8JUU - chains B and G of the 16 polymer chains in the assembly; structure by electron microscopy, 3.80 A resolution.

# Chain B
Name: LDL receptor related protein 2
Organism: Rattus norvegicus
Reference sequence: A0A0G2K9W7 (A0A0G2K9W7_RAT); numbering as in UniProt (aligned over 1-4660)
Sequence (4660 residues; row label = number of the first residue in the row):
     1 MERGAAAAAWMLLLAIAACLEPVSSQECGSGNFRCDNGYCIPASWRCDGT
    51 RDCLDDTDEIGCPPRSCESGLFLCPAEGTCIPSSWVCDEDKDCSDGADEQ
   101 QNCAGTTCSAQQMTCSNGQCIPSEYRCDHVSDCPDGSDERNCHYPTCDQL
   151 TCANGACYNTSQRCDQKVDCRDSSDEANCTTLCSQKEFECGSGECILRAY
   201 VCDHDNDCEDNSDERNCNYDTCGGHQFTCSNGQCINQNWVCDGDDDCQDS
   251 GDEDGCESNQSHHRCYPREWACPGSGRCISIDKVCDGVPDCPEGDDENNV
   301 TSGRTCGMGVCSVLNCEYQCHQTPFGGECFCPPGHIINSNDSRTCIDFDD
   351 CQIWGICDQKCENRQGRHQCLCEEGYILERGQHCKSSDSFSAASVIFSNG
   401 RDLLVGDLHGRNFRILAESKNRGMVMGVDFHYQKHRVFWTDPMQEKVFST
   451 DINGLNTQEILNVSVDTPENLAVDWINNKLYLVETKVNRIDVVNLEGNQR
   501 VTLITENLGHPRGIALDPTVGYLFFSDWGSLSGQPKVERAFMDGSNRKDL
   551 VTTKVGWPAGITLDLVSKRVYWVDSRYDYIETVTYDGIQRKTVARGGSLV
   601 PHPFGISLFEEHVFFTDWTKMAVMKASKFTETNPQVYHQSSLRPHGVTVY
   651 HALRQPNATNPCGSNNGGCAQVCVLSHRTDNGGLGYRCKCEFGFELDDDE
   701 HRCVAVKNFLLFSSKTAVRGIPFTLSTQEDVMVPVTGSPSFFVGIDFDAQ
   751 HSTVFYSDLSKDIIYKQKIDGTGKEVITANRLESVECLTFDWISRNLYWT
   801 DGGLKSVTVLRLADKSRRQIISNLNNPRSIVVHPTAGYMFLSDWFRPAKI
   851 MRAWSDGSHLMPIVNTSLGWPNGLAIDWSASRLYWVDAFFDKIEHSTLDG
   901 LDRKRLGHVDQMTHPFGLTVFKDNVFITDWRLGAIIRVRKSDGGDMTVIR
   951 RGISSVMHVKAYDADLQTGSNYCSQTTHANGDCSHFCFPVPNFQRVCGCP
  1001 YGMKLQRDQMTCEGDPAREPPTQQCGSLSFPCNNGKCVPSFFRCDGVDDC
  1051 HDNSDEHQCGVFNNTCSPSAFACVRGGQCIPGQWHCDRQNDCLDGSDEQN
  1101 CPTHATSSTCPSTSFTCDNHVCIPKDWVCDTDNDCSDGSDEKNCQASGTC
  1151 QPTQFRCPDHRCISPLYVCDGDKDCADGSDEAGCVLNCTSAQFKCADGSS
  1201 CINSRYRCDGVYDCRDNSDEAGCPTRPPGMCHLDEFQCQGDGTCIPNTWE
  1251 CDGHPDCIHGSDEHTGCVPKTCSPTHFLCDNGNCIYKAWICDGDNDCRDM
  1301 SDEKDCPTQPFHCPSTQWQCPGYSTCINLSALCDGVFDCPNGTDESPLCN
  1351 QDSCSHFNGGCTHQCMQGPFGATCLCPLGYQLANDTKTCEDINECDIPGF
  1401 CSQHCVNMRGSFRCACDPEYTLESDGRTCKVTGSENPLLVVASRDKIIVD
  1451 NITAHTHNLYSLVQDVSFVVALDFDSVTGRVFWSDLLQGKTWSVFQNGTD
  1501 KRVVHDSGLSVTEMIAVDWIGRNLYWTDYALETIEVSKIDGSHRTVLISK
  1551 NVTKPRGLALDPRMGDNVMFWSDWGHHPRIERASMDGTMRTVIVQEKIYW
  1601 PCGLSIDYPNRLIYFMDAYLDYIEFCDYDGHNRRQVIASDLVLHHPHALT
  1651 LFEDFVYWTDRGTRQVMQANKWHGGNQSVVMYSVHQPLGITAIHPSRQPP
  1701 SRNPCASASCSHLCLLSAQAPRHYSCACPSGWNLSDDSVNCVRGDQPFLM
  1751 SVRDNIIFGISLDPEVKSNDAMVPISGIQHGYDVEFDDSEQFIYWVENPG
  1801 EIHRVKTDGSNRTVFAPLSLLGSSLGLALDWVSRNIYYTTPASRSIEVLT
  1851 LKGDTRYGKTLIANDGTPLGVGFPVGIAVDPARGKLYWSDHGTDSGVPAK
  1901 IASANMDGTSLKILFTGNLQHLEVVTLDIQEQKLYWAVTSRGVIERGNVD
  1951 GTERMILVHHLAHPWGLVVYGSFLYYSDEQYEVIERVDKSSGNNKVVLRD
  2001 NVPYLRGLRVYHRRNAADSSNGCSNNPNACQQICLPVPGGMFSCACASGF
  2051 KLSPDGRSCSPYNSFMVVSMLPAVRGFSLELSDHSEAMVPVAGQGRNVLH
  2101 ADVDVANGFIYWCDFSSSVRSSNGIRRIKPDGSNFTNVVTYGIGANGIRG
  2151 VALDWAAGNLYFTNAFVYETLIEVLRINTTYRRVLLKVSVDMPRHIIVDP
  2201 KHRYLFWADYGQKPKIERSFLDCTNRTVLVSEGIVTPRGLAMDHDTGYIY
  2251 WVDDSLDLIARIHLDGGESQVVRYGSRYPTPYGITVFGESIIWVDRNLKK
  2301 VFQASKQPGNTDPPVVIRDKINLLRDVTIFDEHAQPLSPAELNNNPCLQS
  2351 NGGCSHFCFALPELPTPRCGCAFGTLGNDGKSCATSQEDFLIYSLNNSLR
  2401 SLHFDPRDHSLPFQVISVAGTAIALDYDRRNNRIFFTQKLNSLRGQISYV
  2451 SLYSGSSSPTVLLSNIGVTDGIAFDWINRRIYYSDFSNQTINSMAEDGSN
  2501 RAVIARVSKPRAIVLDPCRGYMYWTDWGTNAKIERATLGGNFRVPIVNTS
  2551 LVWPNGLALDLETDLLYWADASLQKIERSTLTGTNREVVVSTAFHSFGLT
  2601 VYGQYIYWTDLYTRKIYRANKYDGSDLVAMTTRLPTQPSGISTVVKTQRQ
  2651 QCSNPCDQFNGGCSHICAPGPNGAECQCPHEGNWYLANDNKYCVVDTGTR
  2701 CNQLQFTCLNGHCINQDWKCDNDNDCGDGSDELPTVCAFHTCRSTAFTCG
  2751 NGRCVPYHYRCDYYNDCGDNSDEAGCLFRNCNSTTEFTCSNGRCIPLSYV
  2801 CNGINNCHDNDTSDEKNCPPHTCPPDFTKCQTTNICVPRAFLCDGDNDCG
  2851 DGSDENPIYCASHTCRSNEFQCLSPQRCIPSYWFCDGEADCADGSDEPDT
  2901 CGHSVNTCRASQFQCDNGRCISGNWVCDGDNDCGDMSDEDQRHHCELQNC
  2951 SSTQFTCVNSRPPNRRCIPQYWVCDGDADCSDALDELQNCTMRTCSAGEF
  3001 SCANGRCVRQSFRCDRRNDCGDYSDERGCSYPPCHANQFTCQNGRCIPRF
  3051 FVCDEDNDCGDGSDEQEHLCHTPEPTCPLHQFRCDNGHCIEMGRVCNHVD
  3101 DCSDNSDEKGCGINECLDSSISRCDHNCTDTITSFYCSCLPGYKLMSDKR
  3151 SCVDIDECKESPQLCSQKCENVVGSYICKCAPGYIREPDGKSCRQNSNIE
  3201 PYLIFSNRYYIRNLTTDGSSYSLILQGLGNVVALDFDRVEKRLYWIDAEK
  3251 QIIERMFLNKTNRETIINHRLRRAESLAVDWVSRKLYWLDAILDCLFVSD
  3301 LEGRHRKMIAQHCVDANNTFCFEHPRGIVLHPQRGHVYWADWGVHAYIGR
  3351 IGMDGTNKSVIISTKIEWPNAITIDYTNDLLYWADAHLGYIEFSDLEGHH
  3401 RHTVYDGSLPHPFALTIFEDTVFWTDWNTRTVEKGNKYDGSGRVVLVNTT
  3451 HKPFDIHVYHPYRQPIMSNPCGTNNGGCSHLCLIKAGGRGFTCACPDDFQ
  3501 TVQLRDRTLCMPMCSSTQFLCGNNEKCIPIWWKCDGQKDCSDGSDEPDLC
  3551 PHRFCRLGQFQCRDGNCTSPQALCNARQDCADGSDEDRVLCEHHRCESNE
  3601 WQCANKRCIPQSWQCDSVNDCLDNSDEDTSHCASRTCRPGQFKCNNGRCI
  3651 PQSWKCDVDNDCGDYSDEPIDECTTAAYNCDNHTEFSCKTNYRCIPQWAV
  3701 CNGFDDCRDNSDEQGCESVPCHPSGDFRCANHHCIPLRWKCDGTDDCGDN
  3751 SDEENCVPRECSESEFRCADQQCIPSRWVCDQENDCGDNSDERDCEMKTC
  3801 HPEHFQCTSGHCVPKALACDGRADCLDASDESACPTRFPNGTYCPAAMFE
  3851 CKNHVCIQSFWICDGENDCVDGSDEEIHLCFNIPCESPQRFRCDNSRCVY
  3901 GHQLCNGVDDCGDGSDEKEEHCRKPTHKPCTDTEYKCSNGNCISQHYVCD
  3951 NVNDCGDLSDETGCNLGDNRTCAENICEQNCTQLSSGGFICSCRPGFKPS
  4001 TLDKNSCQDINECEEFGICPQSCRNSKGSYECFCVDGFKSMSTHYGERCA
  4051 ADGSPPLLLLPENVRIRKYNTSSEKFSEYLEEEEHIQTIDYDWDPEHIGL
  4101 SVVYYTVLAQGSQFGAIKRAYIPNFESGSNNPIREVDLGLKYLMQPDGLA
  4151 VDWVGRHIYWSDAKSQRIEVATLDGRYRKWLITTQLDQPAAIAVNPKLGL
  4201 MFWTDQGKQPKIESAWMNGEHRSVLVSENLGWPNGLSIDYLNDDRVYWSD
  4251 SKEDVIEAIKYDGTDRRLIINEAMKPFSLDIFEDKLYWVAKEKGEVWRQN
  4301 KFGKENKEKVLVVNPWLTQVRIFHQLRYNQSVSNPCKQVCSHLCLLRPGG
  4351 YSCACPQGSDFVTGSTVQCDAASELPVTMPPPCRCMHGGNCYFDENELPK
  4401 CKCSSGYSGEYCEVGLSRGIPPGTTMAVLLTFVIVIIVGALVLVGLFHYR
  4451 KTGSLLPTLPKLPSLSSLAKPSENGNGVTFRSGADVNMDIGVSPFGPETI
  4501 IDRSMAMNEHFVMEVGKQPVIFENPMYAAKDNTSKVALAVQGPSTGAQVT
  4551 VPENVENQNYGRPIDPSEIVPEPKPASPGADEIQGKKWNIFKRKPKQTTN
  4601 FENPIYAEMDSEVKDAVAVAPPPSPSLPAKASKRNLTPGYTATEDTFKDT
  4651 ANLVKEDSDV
Disordered / not traced: 1-26, 105-185, 4416-4660
Disulfide bonds: Cys28-Cys40, Cys35-Cys53, Cys47-Cys62, Cys67-Cys80, Cys74-Cys93, Cys87-Cys103, Cys190-Cys208, Cys202-Cys217, Cys222-Cys234, Cys229-Cys247, Cys241-Cys256, Cys265-Cys278, Cys272-Cys291, Cys285-Cys306, Cys311-Cys320, Cys316-Cys329, Cys331-Cys345, Cys351-Cys361, Cys357-Cys370, Cys372-Cys384, Cys662-Cys673, Cys669-Cys688, Cys690-Cys703, Cys973-Cys987, Cys983-Cys997, Cys999-Cys1012, Cys1025-Cys1037, Cys1032-Cys1050, Cys1044-Cys1059, Cys1066-Cys1079, Cys1073-Cys1092, Cys1086-Cys1101, Cys1110-Cys1122, Cys1117-Cys1135, Cys1129-Cys1144, Cys1157-Cys1175, Cys1169-Cys1184, Cys1188-Cys1201, Cys1195-Cys1214, Cys1208-Cys1223, Cys1231-Cys1244, Cys1238-Cys1257, Cys1251-Cys1267, Cys1272-Cys1284, Cys1279-Cys1297, Cys1291-Cys1306, Cys1313-Cys1326, Cys1320-Cys1339, Cys1333-Cys1349, Cys1354-Cys1365, Cys1361-Cys1374, Cys1376-Cys1389, Cys1395-Cys1405, Cys1401-Cys1414, Cys1416-Cys1429, Cys1705-Cys1714, Cys1710-Cys1726, Cys1728-Cys1741, Cys2023-Cys2034, Cys2030-Cys2044, Cys2046-Cys2059, Cys2347-Cys2358, Cys2354-Cys2369, Cys2371-Cys2383, Cys2518-Cys2652, Cys2656-Cys2667, Cys2663-Cys2676, Cys2678-Cys2693, Cys2701-Cys2713, Cys2708-Cys2726, Cys2720-Cys2737, Cys2742-Cys2754, Cys2749-Cys2767, Cys2761-Cys2776, Cys2781-Cys2794, Cys2789-Cys2807, Cys2801-Cys2818, Cys2823-Cys2836, Cys2830-Cys2849, Cys2843-Cys2860, Cys2865-Cys2878, Cys2872-Cys2891, Cys2885-Cys2901, Cys2908-Cys2920, Cys2915-Cys2933, Cys2927-Cys2945, Cys2950-Cys2967, Cys2957-Cys2980, Cys2974-Cys2990, Cys2995-Cys3007, Cys3002-Cys3020, Cys3014-Cys3029, Cys3034-Cys3046, Cys3041-Cys3059, Cys3053-Cys3070, Cys3077-Cys3089, Cys3084-Cys3102, Cys3096-Cys3111, Cys3116-Cys3128, Cys3124-Cys3137, Cys3139-Cys3152, Cys3158-Cys3169, Cys3165-Cys3178, Cys3180-Cys3193, Cys3313-Cys3321, Cys3471-Cys3482, Cys3478-Cys3493, Cys3495-Cys3510, Cys3514-Cys3527, Cys3521-Cys3540, Cys3534-Cys3550, Cys3555-Cys3567, Cys3562-Cys3580, Cys3574-Cys3591, Cys3596-Cys3608, Cys3603-Cys3621, Cys3615-Cys3632, Cys3637-Cys3649, Cys3644-Cys3662, Cys3656-Cys3673, Cys3680-Cys3694, Cys3688-Cys3707, Cys3701-Cys3716, Cys3721-Cys3734, Cys3729-Cys3747, Cys3741-Cys3756, Cys3761-Cys3773, Cys3768-Cys3786, Cys3780-Cys3795, Cys3800-Cys3812, Cys3807-Cys3825, Cys3819-Cys3834, Cys3844-Cys3856, Cys3851-Cys3869, Cys3863-Cys3880, Cys3885-Cys3898, Cys3893-Cys3911, Cys3905-Cys3922, Cys3930-Cys3942, Cys3937-Cys3955, Cys3949-Cys3964, Cys3972-Cys3981, Cys3977-Cys3991, Cys3993-Cys4007, Cys4013-Cys4023, Cys4019-Cys4032, Cys4034-Cys4049, Cys4336-Cys4344, Cys4340-Cys4353, Cys4355-Cys4369, Cys4383-Cys4391, Cys4385-Cys4401, Cys4403-Cys4412
Glycans and other covalent adducts: 2-acetamido-2-deoxy-alpha-D-galactopyranose (A2G) linked to Thr221, Thr1022, Thr1065, Thr1109, Thr1149, Thr1225, Thr1271, Thr2741, Thr3636, Thr3799, Thr3836; N-acetylglucosamine (NAG) linked to Asn340, Asn462, Asn657, Asn865, Asn1063, Asn1187, Asn1384, Asn1451, Asn1497, Asn1551, Asn1676, Asn1733, Asn1811, Asn2134, Asn2178, Asn2225, Asn2396, Asn2488, Asn2548, Asn2782, Asn2810, Asn3127, Asn3213, Asn3259, Asn3317, Asn3357, Asn3448, Asn3566, Asn3682, Asn3840, Asn3980, Asn4070, Asn4329
Ion coordination: Ca2+ site 1: Trp45, Asp48, Thr50, Asp52, Asp58, Glu59; Ca2+ site 2: Asp88, Asp90, Asp92, Asp98, Glu99; Ca2+ site 3: Tyr200, Asp203, Asp205, Asp207, Asp213, Glu214; Ca2+ site 4: Trp239, Asp242, Asp244, Asp246, Asp252, Glu253; Ca2+ site 5: Lys283, Asp286, Val288, Asp296, Glu297; Ca2+ site 6: Ser575, Asp578, Thr1131, Asp1132; Ca2+ site 7: Ala888, Asp891, Thr913; Ca2+ site 8: Phe1042, Asp1045, Val1047, Asp1049, Asp1055, Glu1056; Ca2+ site 9: Trp1084, Asp1087, Gln1089, Asp1091, Asp1097, Glu1098; Ca2+ site 10: Trp1127, Asp1130, Asp1132, Asp1134, Asp1140, Glu1141; Ca2+ site 11: Tyr1167, Asp1170, Asp1172, Asp1174, Asp1180, Glu1181; Ca2+ site 12: Tyr1206, Asp1209, Val1211, Asp1213, Asp1219, Glu1220; 33 more Ca2+ sites not listed; 1 more Ni2+ sites not listed

# Chain G
Name: unclear peptide
Organism: Rattus norvegicus
Sequence (5 residues; each row starts with the number of its first residue; X marks 3 residues of unknown identity (built as UNK)):
     1 XEEXX

# Interface between chain B and chain G
Residue-residue contacts (9):
  Leu2071(B) - Glu3(G)
  Phe2115(B) - Glu3(G)
  Asn2146(B) - Glu2(G)  hydrogen bond
  Arg2149(B) - Glu2(G)
  Arg2149(B) - Glu3(G)
  Arg2194(B) - Glu2(G)  salt bridge
  Tyr2210(B) - Glu2(G)  hydrogen bond
  Arg2296(B) - Glu3(G)  salt bridge
  Arg2325(B) - Glu3(G)  salt bridge
Interface residues without a listed pair, chain B (13 interface residues in all): Asn2097, Leu2099, Ser2117, Tyr2282, Leu2323

# Summary
Chain B and chain G form an interface of 13 and 2 residues respectively, with 2 hydrogen bonds and 3 salt
bridges. Among the polar pairs are Arg2194(B)-Glu2(G), Arg2296(B)-Glu3(G) and Arg2325(B)-Glu3(G). Covalently
linked N-acetylglucosamine: at Asn340(B), Asn462(B), Asn657(B), Asn865(B), Asn1063(B) and Asn1187(B) and 27
more.
Chain B is LDL receptor related protein 2 and chain G is unclear peptide, both from Rattus norvegicus; the
structure, rat megalin, was determined by electron microscopy, deposited together with 8JUT, 8JX8, 8JX9, 8JXA,
8JXB, 8JXC and 5 further entries.
